PDB entry 5WR4 | X-ray diffraction, 2.10 A resolution | chain A

Chain A:
Protein: Thermolysin
From: Geobacillus stearothermophilus
Notes: EC 3.4.24.27
UniProtKB: P43133 (THER_GEOSE); residues 1-316 here correspond to UniProt positions 236-551 (UniProt number = residue number + 235)
Sequence (316 residues; each row starts with the number of its first residue):
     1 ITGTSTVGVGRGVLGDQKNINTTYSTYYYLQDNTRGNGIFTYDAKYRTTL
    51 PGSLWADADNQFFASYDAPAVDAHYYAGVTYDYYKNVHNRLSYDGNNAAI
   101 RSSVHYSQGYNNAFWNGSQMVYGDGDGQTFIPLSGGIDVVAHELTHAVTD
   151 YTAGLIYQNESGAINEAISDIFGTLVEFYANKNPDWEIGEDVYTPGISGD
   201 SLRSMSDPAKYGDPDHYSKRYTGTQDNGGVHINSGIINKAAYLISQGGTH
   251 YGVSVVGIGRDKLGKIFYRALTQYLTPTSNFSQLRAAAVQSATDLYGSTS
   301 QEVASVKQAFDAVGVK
Swiss-Prot annotation at these positions:
  - active site: Glu-143, His-231 (Proton donor)
  - binding site (Ca(2+)): Asp-57, Asp-59, Gln-61, Asp-138, Glu-177, Asn-183, Asp-185, Glu-187, Glu-190, Thr-194, Ile-197, Asp-200
  - binding site (Zn(2+)): His-142, His-146, Glu-166
Reported in the primary citation:
  - conformationally variable residues: Asn-112, Glu-166

Overview:
From UniProt: active-site residues Glu-143 and His-231, 12 Ca2+-binding residues and 3 Zn2+-binding residues.
From the paper: conformational variability at Asn-112 and Glu-166.
Chain A is Thermolysin (Geobacillus stearothermophilus); the structure, Thermolysin, SFX unliganded form with
oil-based carrier, was determined by X-ray diffraction together with 5WR2, 5WR3, 5WR5 and 5WR6 from the same
study.
